Entry 5C2W (X-ray diffraction, 3.20 A resolution); this record covers chains A and B of the 6 polymer chains in the assembly.

# Chain A
Name: Hydrazine synthase alpha subunit
Source organism: Candidatus Kuenenia stuttgartiensis
UniProtKB: Q1Q0T2 (Q1Q0T2_9BACT); residue numbers follow UniProt; this construct covers 28-809
Chain sequence (782 residues; row label = number of the first residue in the row):
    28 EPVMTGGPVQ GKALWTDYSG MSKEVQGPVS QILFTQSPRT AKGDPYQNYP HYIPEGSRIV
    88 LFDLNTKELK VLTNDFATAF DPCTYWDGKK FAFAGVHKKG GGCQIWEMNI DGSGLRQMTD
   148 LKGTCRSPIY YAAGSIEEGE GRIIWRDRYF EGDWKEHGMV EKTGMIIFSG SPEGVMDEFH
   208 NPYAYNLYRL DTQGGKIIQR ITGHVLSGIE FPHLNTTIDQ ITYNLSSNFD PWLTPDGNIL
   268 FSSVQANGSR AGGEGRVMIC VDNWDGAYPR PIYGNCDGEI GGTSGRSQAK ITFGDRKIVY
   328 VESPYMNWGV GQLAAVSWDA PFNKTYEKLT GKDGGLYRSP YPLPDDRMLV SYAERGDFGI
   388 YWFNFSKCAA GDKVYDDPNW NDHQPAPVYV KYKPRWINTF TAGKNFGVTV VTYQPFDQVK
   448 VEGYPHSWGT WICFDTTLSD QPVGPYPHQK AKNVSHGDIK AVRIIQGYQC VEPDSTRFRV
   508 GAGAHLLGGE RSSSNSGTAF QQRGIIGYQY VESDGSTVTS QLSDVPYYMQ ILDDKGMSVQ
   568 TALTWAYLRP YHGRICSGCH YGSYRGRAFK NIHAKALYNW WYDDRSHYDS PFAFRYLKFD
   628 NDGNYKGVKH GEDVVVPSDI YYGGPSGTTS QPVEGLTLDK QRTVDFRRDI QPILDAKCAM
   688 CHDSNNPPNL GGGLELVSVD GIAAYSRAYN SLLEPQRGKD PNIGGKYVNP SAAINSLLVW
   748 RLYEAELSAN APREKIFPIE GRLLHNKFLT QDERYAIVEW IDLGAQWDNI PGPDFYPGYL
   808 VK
Unresolved in the structure: 176-177, 643-653, 809
Covalently attached groups: heme c (HEC) linked to C583, C586, C685
Bound ions: Zn2+: C303, H587 (together with heme c); Ca2+ site 1: F385, D403, D404, W407, D409; heme c Fe site 1 near Y591 (its only coordinating residue here); heme c Fe site 2: H689, H772; Ca2+ site 2: D795, I797, G799, D801
Residues lining bound ligands:
  - trimethyl glycine (BET), molecule 1: G83, S84, R85, N101, F103, A104, K125, W407
  - trimethyl glycine (BET), molecule 2: Y537, Y632, G634, V635
  - trimethyl glycine (BET), molecule 3: E751, A752, E753, F764, R769
  - heme c (HEC), molecule 1: R277, P296, P298, N302, C303, W458, I459, C460, T463, H475, M556, I558, Q567, T568, A569, L570, T571, R581, I582, G585, H587, Y591, R592
  - heme c (HEC), molecule 2: L681, K684, M687, C688, H689, N693, P694, P695, L697, Y734, L745, R748, L749, R760, I763, P765, G768, R769, L770, H772, F775, L776
  - xenon (XE), molecule 1: V30, M31, T32
  - xenon (XE), molecule 2: Y555, M556, A569, T571, A573
UniProt features mapped onto this chain:
  - binding site (Zn(2+)): C303, H587
  - binding site (heme): C583, C586, Y591, C685, C688, H689, H772
Reported in the primary citation:
  - conformationally variable residues (side-chain flip): M556

# Chain B
Name: Hydrazine synthase beta subunit
Source organism: Candidatus Kuenenia stuttgartiensis
UniProtKB: Q1Q0T4 (Q1Q0T4_9BACT); residue numbers follow UniProt; this construct covers 35-386
Chain sequence (352 residues; each row starts with the number of its first residue):
    35 GYIQGTHVKT DLPGPFHITM SPDGSTLFIS NQSGHSVTFV DARTQKVTGE VAVRVQPEAS
    95 AVTPDGAFLY VCNAESDSVS VVDIQRKQEI KEIKVGDWPS GIKISPDGKT AYVACSGCMW
   155 NAIDVIDTGR MEKVRSIYTS DYGPRMVEIS PDGKTLVAIL DTVGSINRSV DFIDIASGRV
   215 VENRVIHESS NLRDVVYTPD GKYIAVTHQT PKNWLPVCEA ENGQVFTNNV TIIETKAGGK
   275 VARLPLDDLN NYDGNPYGMA MDPKGKYLYI GVRGMHRVTI LDMDKVLGLV RSSTQEELDY
   335 LRDDLGLVRD YLVARVPTGL GPSSVCLSPD GKFCYAANYF SNNVTVIRTA VD
Bound ions: Ca2+: D111, D131; Mg2+ near E253 (its only coordinating residue here)
Residues lining bound ligands:
  - trimethyl glycine (BET): H221, E222, R277, R336
  - xenon (XE): R311, R349, V350, P351

# How chain A and chain B interact
Residue-residue contacts - 65 pairs, chain A then chain B:
  P29(A) - P351(B)  hydrophobic
  M31(A) - N284(B)
  M31(A) - N285(B)
  M31(A) - R311(B)  hydrogen bond (backbone-side chain)
  T32(A) - M309(B)  hydrogen bond (side chain-backbone)
  T32(A) - H310(B)
  G33(A) - M309(B)
  G33(A) - H310(B)  hydrogen bond (backbone-backbone)
  G33(A) - T352(B)
  G34(A) - T352(B)
  G34(A) - L354(B)
  P35(A) - S375(B)
  D263(A) - N284(B)
  Y295(A) - E253(B)
  Y295(A) - E255(B)
  R297(A) - E255(B)
  R297(A) - N284(B)  hydrogen bond
  R323(A) - N285(B)
  S344(A) - R343(B)
  W345(A) - N284(B)  hydrogen bond (backbone-side chain)
  D346(A) - D282(B)
  D346(A) - L283(B)  hydrogen bond (backbone-backbone)
  D346(A) - N284(B)  hydrogen bond (backbone-backbone)
  D346(A) - N285(B)  hydrogen bond
  D346(A) - R343(B)  salt bridge
  P348(A) - L283(B)
  P348(A) - N284(B)
  F349(A) - L339(B)
  F349(A) - G340(B)
  K351(A) - G340(B)  hydrogen bond (side chain-backbone)
  K351(A) - D344(B)  salt bridge
  F461(A) - L249(B)  hydrophobic
  F461(A) - P250(B)
  I582(A) - C252(B)  hydrophobic
  I582(A) - E253(B)
  I582(A) - Q258(B)
  G589(A) - N256(B)
  S590(A) - N256(B)  hydrogen bond (backbone-side chain)
  R592(A) - N256(B)
  R592(A) - L283(B)
  G593(A) - L339(B)  hydrogen bond (backbone-backbone)
  R594(A) - N256(B)  hydrogen bond (backbone-side chain)
  R594(A) - Y334(B)  hydrogen bond (side chain-backbone)
  R594(A) - D337(B)  salt bridge
  R594(A) - D338(B)
  R594(A) - L339(B)
  A595(A) - N256(B)
  A595(A) - T261(B)
  A595(A) - D337(B)  hydrogen bond (backbone-backbone)
  A595(A) - L339(B)
  F596(A) - K246(B)  hydrogen bond (backbone-side chain)
  F596(A) - L249(B)  hydrophobic
  F596(A) - E255(B)
  F596(A) - N256(B)  hydrogen bond (backbone-backbone)
  F596(A) - Q258(B)
  K597(A) - L249(B)
  N598(A) - E222(B)  hydrogen bond
  N598(A) - K246(B)
  N598(A) - N247(B)  hydrogen bond
  N598(A) - W248(B)  hydrogen bond (side chain-backbone)
  I599(A) - W248(B)
  I599(A) - L249(B)
  H600(A) - W248(B)
  L604(A) - W248(B)
  L604(A) - P250(B)  hydrophobic
Interface residues without a listed pair, chain A (35 interface residues in all): L41, A347, Y588, Y591, W607
Interface residues without a listed pair, chain B (33 interface residues in all): G257, L341, G353

# In short
35 residues of chain A and 33 residues of chain B are in contact, with 19 hydrogen bonds and 3 salt bridges.
Among the polar pairs are D346(A)-R343(B), K351(A)-D344(B) and R594(A)-D337(B). One xenon molecule is bound
between chain A and chain B. From the paper: conformational variability at M556(A).
Chain A is Hydrazine synthase alpha subunit and chain B is Hydrazine synthase beta subunit, both from
Candidatus Kuenenia stuttgartiensis; the structure, Kuenenia stuttgartiensis Hydrazine Synthase Pressurized
with 20 bar Xenon, was determined by X-ray diffraction, deposited together with 5C2V.
